PDB entry 4RT1 | X-ray diffraction, 1.70 A resolution | chain A

# Chain A
Molecule: Alginate biosynthesis protein Alg44
Organism: Pseudomonas aeruginosa
Notes: fragment: PilZ domain
UniProtKB: Q9HY69 (ALG44_PSEAE); residue numbers follow UniProt; this construct covers 14-122
Chain sequence (112 residues; numbered 14 to 125; the number before each row is that of its first residue):
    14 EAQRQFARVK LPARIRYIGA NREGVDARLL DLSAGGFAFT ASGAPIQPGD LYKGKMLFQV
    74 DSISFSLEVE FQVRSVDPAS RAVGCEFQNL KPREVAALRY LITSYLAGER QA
Not modelled in the structure: 122-125
Differences from the reference sequence: engineered mutation M69 (Leu in Q9HY69), A95 (Arg in Q9HY69); expression tag (123-125)
Ligand contacts: c-di-GMP (C2E; 9,9'-[(2R,3R,3aS,5S,7aR,9R,10R,10aS,12S,14aR)-3,5,10,12-tetrahydroxy-5,12-dioxidooctahydro-2H,7H-difuro[3,2-d:3',2'-j][1,3,7,9,2,8]tetraoxadiphosphacyclododecine-2,9-diyl]bis(2-amino-1,9-dihydro-6H-purin-6-one)): A15, Q16, R17, Q18, F19, R21, D44, L45, S46, G48, G49, F50, A51, R87, G97, C98, E99
Reported in the primary citation:
  - binding site for c-di-GMP: S46
  - mutagenesis - Q16L, S46A, R87A: unchanged binding to c-di-GMP
  - mutagenesis - R21A, D44A: abolished binding to c-di-GMP
  - mutagenesis - R17A: decreased binding to c-di-GMP
  - mutagenesis - Q16L, S46A, R87A: unchanged signaling
  - mutagenesis - R17A, R21A, D44A: abolished signaling in response to alginate
  - specificity-determining residues: R17

# Overview
Bound to chain A: c-di-GMP. The paper reports a binding site for c-di-GMP at S46; R17A, R21A and D44A abolish
signaling in response to alginate; 6 substitutions were tested in all.
Chain A is Alginate biosynthesis protein Alg44 (Pseudomonas aeruginosa); the structure, Structure of the Alg44
PilZ domain (R95A mutant) from Pseudomonas aeruginosa PAO1 in complex with c-di-GMP, was determined by X-ray
diffraction.
